Entry 4I6J (X-ray diffraction, 2.70 A resolution); this record covers chains B and C of the 3 polymer chains in the assembly.

Chain B:
Protein: F-box/LRR-repeat protein 3
From: Homo sapiens
UniProt: Q9UKT7 (FBXL3_HUMAN); residues 1-428 here = UniProt positions 1-428
Amino-acid sequence (428 residues; row label = number of the first residue in the row):
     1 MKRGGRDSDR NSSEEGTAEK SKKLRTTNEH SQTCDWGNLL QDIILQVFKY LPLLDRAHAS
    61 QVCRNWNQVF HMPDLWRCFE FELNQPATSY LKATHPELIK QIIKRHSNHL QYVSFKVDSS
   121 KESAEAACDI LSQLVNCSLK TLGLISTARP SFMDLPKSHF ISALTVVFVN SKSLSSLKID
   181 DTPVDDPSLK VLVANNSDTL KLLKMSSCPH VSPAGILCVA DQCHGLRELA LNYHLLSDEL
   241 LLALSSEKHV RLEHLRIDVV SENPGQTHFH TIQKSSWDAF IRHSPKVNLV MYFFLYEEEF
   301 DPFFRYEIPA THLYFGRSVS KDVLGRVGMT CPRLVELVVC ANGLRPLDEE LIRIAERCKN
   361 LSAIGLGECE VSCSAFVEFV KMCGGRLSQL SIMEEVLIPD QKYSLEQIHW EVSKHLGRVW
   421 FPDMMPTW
Unresolved in the structure: 1-34
Curated features (UniProtKB/Swiss-Prot):
  - natural variant: R149 to W428 (deletion: In IDDSFAS), C358 (C358R: In IDDSFAS)
  - mutagenesis: C358 (C358A: Loss of binding with CRY1; C358S: Decrease in binding efficiency with CRY2 and of CRY2 ubiquitination efficiency, loss of binding with CRY1)
From the paper describing this entry:
  - mutagenesis - Y90A, D181A: unchanged binding to Cryptochrome-2

Chain C:
Protein: S-phase kinase-associated protein 1
From: Homo sapiens
UniProt: P63208 (SKP1_HUMAN); residue numbers follow UniProt; this construct covers 1-163
Amino-acid sequence (163 residues; numbered 1 to 163; the number before each row is that of its first residue):
     1 MPSIKLQSSD GEIFEVDVEI AKQSVTIKTM LEDLGMDDEG DDDPVPLPNV NAAILKKVIQ
    61 WCTHHKDDPP PPEDDENKEK RTDDIPVWDQ EFLKVDQGTL FELILAANYL DIKGLLDVTC
   121 KTVANMIKGK TPEEIRKTFN IKNDFTEEEE AQVRKENQWC EEK
Unresolved in the structure: 1-2, 34-43, 65-84, 163
Curated features (UniProtKB/Swiss-Prot):
  - modified residue: T131 (Phosphothreonine)
  - cross-link: K142 (Glycyl lysine isopeptide (Lys-Gly) (interchain with G-Cter in SUMO1))

Chain B / chain C interface:
Residue-residue contacts (57):
  D35(B) - F101(C)
  W36(B) - Q97(C)  hydrogen bond
  W36(B) - F101(C)  hydrophobic
  W36(B) - V123(C)  hydrophobic
  W36(B) - F139(C)
  W36(B) - I141(C)
  G37(B) - I141(C)
  L39(B) - L105(C)  hydrophobic
  I43(B) - L116(C)  hydrophobic
  Q46(B) - L116(C)
  Q46(B) - C120(C)
  V47(B) - C120(C)  hydrophobic
  V47(B) - I127(C)  hydrophobic
  Y50(B) - D117(C)  hydrogen bond
  Y50(B) - K121(C)
  Y50(B) - A124(C)  hydrophobic
  L51(B) - A124(C)  hydrophobic
  L51(B) - I127(C)  hydrophobic
  L53(B) - C160(C)  hydrophobic
  L54(B) - N157(C)
  L54(B) - C160(C)
  L54(B) - E161(C)
  D55(B) - K128(C)
  D55(B) - G129(C)  hydrogen bond (side chain-backbone)
  A57(B) - N157(C)  hydrogen bond (backbone-side chain)
  H58(B) - K130(C)
  H58(B) - P132(C)
  A59(B) - I135(C)  hydrophobic
  S60(B) - N157(C)
  Q61(B) - P132(C)
  Q61(B) - R136(C)  hydrogen bond (backbone-side chain)
  Q61(B) - F145(C)
  Q61(B) - E150(C)
  Q61(B) - V153(C)
  Q61(B) - R154(C)
  Q61(B) - N157(C)
  V62(B) - P132(C)
  V62(B) - I135(C)  hydrophobic
  V62(B) - R136(C)  hydrogen bond (backbone-side chain)
  V62(B) - I141(C)  hydrophobic
  C63(B) - I141(C)  hydrophobic
  C63(B) - D144(C)
  C63(B) - F145(C)
  R64(B) - D144(C)  salt bridge
  R64(B) - F145(C)
  R64(B) - E149(C)  salt bridge
  W66(B) - I127(C)  hydrophobic
  N67(B) - F145(C)
  N67(B) - V153(C)
  E82(B) - E162(C)
  K92(B) - E162(C)
  A93(B) - E162(C)
  H95(B) - W159(C)
  H95(B) - E161(C)
  E97(B) - W159(C)
  L98(B) - W159(C)
  Q101(B) - W159(C)
Interface residues without a listed pair, chain B (33 interface residues in all): L40, F70, T94, R105
Interface residues without a listed pair, chain C (37 interface residues in all): L100, I104, N108, K142, N143, T146, E156, Q158

Overview:
The interface between chain B and chain C involves 33 residues on one side and 37 on the other, with 6
hydrogen bonds and 2 salt bridges. Polar pairs include R64(B)-D144(C), R64(B)-E149(C) and W36(B)-Q97(C). From
the paper: Y90A and D181A of chain B leave binding to Cryptochrome-2 unchanged.
Chain B is F-box/LRR-repeat protein 3 and chain C is S-phase kinase-associated protein 1, both from Homo
sapiens; the structure, A ubiquitin ligase-substrate complex, was determined by X-ray diffraction, deposited
together with 4I6E and 4I6G.
